PDB entry 8OW1 | electron microscopy, 3.70 A resolution | chains D and e of the 42 polymer chains in the assembly

Chain D:
Molecule: C0N3
Sequence (153 nucleotides; each row starts with the number of its first residue):
     1 ATAAGTCACATGGTGCCGAGGCCGCTCAATTGGTCGTAGACAGCTCTAGC
    51 ACCGCTTAAACGCACGTACGCGCTGTCCCCCGCGTTTTAATATTAGTGTA
   101 TTTGATTTCCGAAAGTTAAAAAAGAAATAGTAAGAAATATATATTTCATT
   151 GAA

Chain e:
Name: Histone H3-like centromeric protein CSE4
Organism: Saccharomyces cerevisiae
UniProtKB: P36012 (CENPA_YEAST); numbering as in UniProt (aligned over 1-229)
Amino-acid sequence (229 residues; row label = number of the first residue in the row):
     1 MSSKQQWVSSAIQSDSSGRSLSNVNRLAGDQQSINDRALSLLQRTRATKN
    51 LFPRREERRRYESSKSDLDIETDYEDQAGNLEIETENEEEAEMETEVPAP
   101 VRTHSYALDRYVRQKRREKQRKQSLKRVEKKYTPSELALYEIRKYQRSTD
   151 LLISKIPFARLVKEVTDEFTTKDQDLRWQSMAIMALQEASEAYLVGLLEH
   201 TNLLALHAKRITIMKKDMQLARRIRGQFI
Disordered / not traced: 1-132
UniProt features mapped onto this chain:
  - motif: Lys115 to Tyr132 (Nuclear localization signal)
  - mutagenesis: Leu176 (L176S: In CSE4-102; impairs nuclear division by disrupting the core centromere structure; when associated with T-218), Leu194 (L194Q: In CSE4-111; impairs nuclear division by disrupting the core centromere structure), Leu197 (L197S: In CSE4-110; impairs nuclear division by disrupting the core centromere structure), Met218 (M218T: In CSE4-102; impairs nuclear division by disrupting the core centromere structure; when associated with S-176)
What the authors report for this chain:
  - mutagenesis - R37A (15-fold): decreased binding to CENP-QU

Interface between chain D and chain e:
Pairs across the interface (7; chain D residue first):
  DG82(D) - Pro134(e)  phosphate contact
  DC83(D) - Leu137(e)  phosphate contact
  DA90(D) - Pro157(e)  phosphate contact
  DA90(D) - Arg160(e)  salt bridge to the phosphate
  DT91(D) - Lys155(e)  phosphate contact
  DT91(D) - Ile156(e)  phosphate contact
  DA100(D) - Arg177(e)  phosphate contact
Also at the interface, not in a pair above, chain D (6 interface residues in all): DC81

Summary:
Chain D and chain e form an interface of 6 and 7 residues respectively; the contacts include 1 salt bridge.
The salt-bridged pair is DA90(D)-Arg160(e). UniProt lists 4 mutagenesis sites on chain e. From the paper: R37A
of chain e reduces binding to CENP-QU.
Here chain D is C0N3 and chain e is Histone H3-like centromeric protein CSE4 (Saccharomyces cerevisiae). Entry
8OW1 (Cryo-EM structure of the yeast Inner kinetochore bound to a CENP-A nucleosome) was determined by
electron microscopy (same publication as 8OVW, 8OVX and 8OW0).
